Entry 4WU8 (X-ray diffraction, 2.45 A resolution); this record covers chains I and A of the 10 polymer chains in the assembly.

== Chain I ==
Molecule: 145-nt DNA strand
Sequence (145 nucleotides; each row starts with the number of its first residue; numbers below 1 keep their minus sign (DA-72 is residue -72)):
   -72 ATCAATATCCACCTGCAGATACTACCAAAAGTGTATTTGGAAACTGCTCC
   -22 ATCAAAAGGCATGTTCAGCTGAATCAGCTGAACATGCCTTTTGATGGAGC
    28 AGTTTCCAAATACACTTTTGGTAGTATCTGCAGGTGGATATTGAT
Ion coordination: Pt ion near DG-14 (its only coordinating residue here)
Small-molecule neighbours:
  - CX3 ([2-(3-{bis[2-(amino-kappaN)ethyl]amino-kappaN}propyl)-1H-benzo[de]isoquinoline-1,3(2H)-dionato(2-)]platinum(1+)), molecule 1: DG-15, DG-14, DC-13
  - CX3, molecule 2: DG13, DC14, DC15

== Chain A ==
Molecule: Histone H3.2
Source organism: Xenopus laevis
UniProtKB: P84233 (H32_XENLA); residues 1-135 here correspond to UniProt positions 2-136 (UniProt number = residue number + 1)
Amino-acid sequence (135 residues; each row starts with the number of its first residue):
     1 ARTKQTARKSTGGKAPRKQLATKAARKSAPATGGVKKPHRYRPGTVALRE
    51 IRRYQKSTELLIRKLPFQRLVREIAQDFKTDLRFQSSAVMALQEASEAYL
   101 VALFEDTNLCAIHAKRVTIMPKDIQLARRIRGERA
Not modelled in the structure: 1-37, 134-135
Construct notes: engineered mutation Ala102 (Gly103 in P84233)
Curated features (UniProtKB/Swiss-Prot):
  - modified residue: Arg2 (Asymmetric dimethylarginine), Thr3 (Phosphothreonine), Lys4 (Allysine), Gln5 (5-glutamyl dopamine), Thr6 (Phosphothreonine), Arg8 (Citrulline), Lys9 (N6,N6,N6-trimethyllysine), Ser10 (ADP-ribosylserine), Thr11 (Phosphothreonine), Lys14 (N6-(2-hydroxyisobutyryl)lysine), Arg17 (Asymmetric dimethylarginine), Lys18 (N6-(2-hydroxyisobutyryl)lysine), Lys23 (N6-(2-hydroxyisobutyryl)lysine), Arg26 (Citrulline), Lys27 (N6,N6,N6-trimethyllysine), Ser28 (ADP-ribosylserine), Lys36 (N6,N6,N6-trimethyllysine), Lys37 (N6-methyllysine), Tyr41 (Phosphotyrosine), Lys56 (N6,N6,N6-trimethyllysine) and 8 more in UniProt
  - lipidation: Cys110 (S-palmitoyl cysteine)

== How chain I and chain A interact ==
Residue-residue contacts (27):
  DC-23(I) - Arg83(A)  phosphate contact
  DC-23(I) - Phe84(A)  sugar contact
  DC-23(I) - Gln85(A)  phosphate contact
  DC-23(I) - Ser86(A)  hydrogen bond to the phosphate
  DA-22(I) - Arg72(A)  salt bridge to the phosphate
  DA-22(I) - Arg83(A)  phosphate contact
  DA-22(I) - Phe84(A)  hydrogen bond to the phosphate
  DG-14(I) - Arg63(A)  sugar contact
  DC-13(I) - Arg63(A)  phosphate contact
  DA-6(I) - Arg42(A)  phosphate contact
  DA-6(I) - Pro43(A)  phosphate contact
  DG-5(I) - Arg42(A)  salt bridge to the phosphate
  DG-5(I) - Pro43(A)  sugar contact
  DC-4(I) - Val117(A)  phosphate contact
  DC-4(I) - Thr118(A)  hydrogen bond to the phosphate
  DT-3(I) - Arg116(A)  phosphate contact
  DT-3(I) - Val117(A)  hydrogen bond to the phosphate
  DT-3(I) - Thr118(A)  hydrogen bond to the phosphate
  DG-2(I) - Arg116(A)  phosphate contact
  DG-2(I) - Met120(A)  phosphate contact
  DT69(I) - Tyr41(A)  phosphate contact
  DG70(I) - His39(A)  sugar contact
  DG70(I) - Arg40(A)  sugar contact
  DG70(I) - Tyr41(A)  phosphate contact
  DG70(I) - Arg42(A)  hydrogen bond to the phosphate
  DG70(I) - Thr45(A)  hydrogen bond to the phosphate
  DA71(I) - Arg42(A)  salt bridge to the phosphate
Interface residues without a listed pair, chain I (13 interface residues in all): DT-8
Interface residues without a listed pair, chain A (18 interface residues in all): Gln68, Lys115

== In short ==
Chain I and chain A form an interface of 13 and 18 residues respectively; the contacts include 7 hydrogen
bonds and 3 salt bridges. Polar contacts include DC-23(I)-Ser86(A), DA-22(I)-Phe84(A) and DC-4(I)-Thr118(A).
Chain I binds compound CX3.
Chain I is a 145-nt DNA strand and chain A is Histone H3.2 (Xenopus laevis); the structure, Structure of
trPtNAP-NCP145, was determined by X-ray diffraction (same publication as 4WU9).
